8W0A - chains C and A of the 4 polymer chains in the assembly; structure by electron microscopy, 3.20 A resolution.

Chain C (and A):
Name: DNA polymerase theta
Organism: Homo sapiens
Notes: EC 2.7.7.7; chain A of this document is another copy of the same molecule, construct and numbering; everything in this record applies to it too
Reference sequence: O75417 (DPOLQ_HUMAN); residue numbers follow UniProt; this construct covers 1-894
Amino-acid sequence (894 residues; row label = number of the first residue in the row):
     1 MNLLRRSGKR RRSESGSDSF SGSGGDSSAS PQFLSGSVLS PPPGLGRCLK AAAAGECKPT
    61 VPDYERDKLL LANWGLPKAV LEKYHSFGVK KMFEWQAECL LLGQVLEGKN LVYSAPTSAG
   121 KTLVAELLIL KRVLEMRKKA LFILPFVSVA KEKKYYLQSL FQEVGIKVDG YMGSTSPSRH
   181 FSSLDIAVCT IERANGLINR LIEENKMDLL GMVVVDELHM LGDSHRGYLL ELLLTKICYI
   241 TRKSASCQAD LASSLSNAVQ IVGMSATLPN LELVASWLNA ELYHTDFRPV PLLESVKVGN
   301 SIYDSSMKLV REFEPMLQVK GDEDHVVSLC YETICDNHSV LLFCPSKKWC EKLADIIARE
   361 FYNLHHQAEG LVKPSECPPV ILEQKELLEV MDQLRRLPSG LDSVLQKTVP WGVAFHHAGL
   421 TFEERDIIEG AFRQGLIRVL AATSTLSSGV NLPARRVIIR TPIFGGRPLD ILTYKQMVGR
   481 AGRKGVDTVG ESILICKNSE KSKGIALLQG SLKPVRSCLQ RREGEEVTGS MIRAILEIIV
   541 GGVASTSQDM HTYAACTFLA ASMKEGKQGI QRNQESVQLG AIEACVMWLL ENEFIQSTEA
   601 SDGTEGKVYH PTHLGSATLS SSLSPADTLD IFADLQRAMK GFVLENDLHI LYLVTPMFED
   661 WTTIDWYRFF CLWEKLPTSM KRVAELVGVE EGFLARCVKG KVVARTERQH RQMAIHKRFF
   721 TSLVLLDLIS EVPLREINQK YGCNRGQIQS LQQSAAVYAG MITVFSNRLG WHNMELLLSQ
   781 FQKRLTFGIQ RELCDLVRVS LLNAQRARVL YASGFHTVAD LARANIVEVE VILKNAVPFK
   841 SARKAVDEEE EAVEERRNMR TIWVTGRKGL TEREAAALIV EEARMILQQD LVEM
Disordered / not traced: 1-67, 245-256, 312-322, 366-382, 520-526, 564-579, 597-607, 698-708, 789-894
Curated features (UniProtKB/Swiss-Prot):
  - motif: Asp216 to His219 (DEAH box)
  - binding site (ATP): Gln96, Ala115 to Thr122
  - mutagenesis: Lys121 (K121M: Abolished ATPase activity)

How chain C and chain A interact:
Contacting residue pairs (20):
  Met639(C) - Val643(A)
  Met639(C) - Leu644(A)  hydrogen bond (backbone-backbone)
  Gly641(C) - Gly641(A)
  Gly641(C) - Phe642(A)  hydrogen bond (backbone-backbone)
  Phe642(C) - Gly641(A)  hydrogen bond (backbone-backbone)
  Phe642(C) - Phe642(A)  hydrogen bond (backbone-backbone)
  Val643(C) - Met639(A)
  Leu644(C) - Met639(A)  hydrogen bond (backbone-backbone)
  Leu644(C) - Asn773(A)  hydrogen bond (backbone-side chain)
  Leu644(C) - Leu777(A)  hydrophobic
  Glu645(C) - Asn773(A)
  His772(C) - Gln780(A)
  Asn773(C) - Leu644(A)  hydrogen bond (side chain-backbone)
  Asn773(C) - Glu645(A)
  Asn773(C) - Gln780(A)
  Leu776(C) - Gln780(A)
  Leu777(C) - Leu644(A)  hydrophobic
  Gln780(C) - His772(A)
  Gln780(C) - Asn773(A)
  Gln780(C) - Leu776(A)
Also at the interface, not in a pair above, chain C (14 interface residues in all): Lys640, Asn646, Met774
Also at the interface, not in a pair above, chain A (14 interface residues in all): Lys640, Asn646, Met774

Summary:
Chain C and chain A each contribute 14 residues to their interface, with 7 hydrogen bonds. Polar pairs include
Leu644(C)-Asn773(A), Met639(C)-Leu644(A) and Gly641(C)-Phe642(A). From UniProt: 9 ATP-binding residues and one
mutagenesis site on chain C.
Both chains are DNA polymerase theta (Homo sapiens). Entry 8W0A (Human DNA polymerase theta helicase domain in
complex with ssDNA, dimer form) was determined by electron microscopy (same publication as 9ASJ, 9ASK, 9ASL
and 9C5Q).
